PDB entry 7TMO | electron microscopy, 3.30 A resolution | chains B and G of the 15 polymer chains in the assembly

== Chain B ==
Name: Vacuolar proton pump subunit B
From: Saccharomyces cerevisiae
UniProt: A0A6A5Q585 (A0A6A5Q585_YEASX); numbering as in UniProt (aligned over 1-517)
Sequence (517 residues; each row starts with the number of its first residue):
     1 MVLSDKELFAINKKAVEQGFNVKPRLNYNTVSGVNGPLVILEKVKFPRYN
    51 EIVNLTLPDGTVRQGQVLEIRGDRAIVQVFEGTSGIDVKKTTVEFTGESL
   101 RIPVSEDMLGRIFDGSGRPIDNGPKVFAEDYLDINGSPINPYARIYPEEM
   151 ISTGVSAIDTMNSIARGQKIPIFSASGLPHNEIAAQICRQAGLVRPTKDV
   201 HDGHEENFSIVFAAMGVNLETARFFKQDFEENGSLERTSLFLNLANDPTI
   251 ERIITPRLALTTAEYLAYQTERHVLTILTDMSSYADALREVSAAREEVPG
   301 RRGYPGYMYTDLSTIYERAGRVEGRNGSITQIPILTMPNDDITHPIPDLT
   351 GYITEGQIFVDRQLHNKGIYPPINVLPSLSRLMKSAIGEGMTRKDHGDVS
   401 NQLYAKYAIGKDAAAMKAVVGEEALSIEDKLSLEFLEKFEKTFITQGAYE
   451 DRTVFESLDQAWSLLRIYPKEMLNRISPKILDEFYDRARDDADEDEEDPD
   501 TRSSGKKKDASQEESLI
Not modelled in the structure: 1-11, 197-206, 486-517
Ligand contacts: ATP (adenosine-5'-triphosphate): Gly351, Tyr352, Leu379, Ser380, Arg381, Lys384

== Chain G ==
Name: V-type proton ATPase subunit E
From: Saccharomyces cerevisiae
UniProt: A0A6A5Q7Y8 (A0A6A5Q7Y8_YEASX); numbering as in UniProt (aligned over 1-233)
Sequence (233 residues; numbered 1 to 233; the number before each row is that of its first residue):
     1 MSSAITALTPNQVNDELNKMQAFIRKEAEEKAKEIQLKADQEYEIEKTNI
    51 VRNETNNIDGNFKSKLKKAMLSQQITKSTIANKMRLKVLSAREQSLDGIF
   101 EETKEKLSGIANNRDEYKPILQSLIVEALLKLLEPKAIVKALERDVDLIE
   151 SMKDDIMREYGEKAQRAPLEEIVISNDYLNKDLVSGGVVVSNASDKIEIN
   201 NTLEERLKLLSEEALPAIRLELYGPSKTRKFFD
Not modelled in the structure: 1-31, 232-233

== How chain B and chain G interact ==
Residue-residue contacts (70):
  Lys13(B) - Leu220(G)
  Val16(B) - Ala217(G)
  Val16(B) - Leu220(G)  hydrophobic
  Gly19(B) - Glu213(G)
  Gly19(B) - Ala214(G)
  Phe20(B) - Ala214(G)  hydrophobic
  Phe20(B) - Ala217(G)  hydrophobic
  Phe20(B) - Ile218(G)  hydrophobic
  Asn21(B) - Leu210(G)
  Val22(B) - Arg206(G)
  Val22(B) - Leu210(G)
  Lys23(B) - Leu209(G)
  Pro24(B) - Lys131(G)  hydrogen bond (backbone-side chain)
  Pro24(B) - Ile199(G)  hydrophobic
  Pro24(B) - Asn201(G)
  Arg25(B) - Leu209(G)
  Leu26(B) - Leu132(G)  hydrophobic
  Leu26(B) - Ile197(G)  hydrophobic
  Leu26(B) - Glu198(G)
  Leu26(B) - Ile199(G)  hydrophobic
  Asn27(B) - Lys196(G)
  Asn27(B) - Ile197(G)
  Asn27(B) - Glu198(G)  hydrogen bond (backbone-backbone)
  Tyr28(B) - Lys196(G)
  Tyr28(B) - Ile197(G)  hydrophobic
  Asn29(B) - Lys196(G)  hydrogen bond (backbone-backbone)
  Thr30(B) - Lys196(G)
  Lys43(B) - Lys196(G)
  Lys43(B) - Ile197(G)
  Lys45(B) - Leu132(G)
  Lys45(B) - Glu134(G)  salt bridge
  Lys45(B) - Ile197(G)
  Ser105(B) - Arg219(G)
  Glu106(B) - Thr228(G)
  Asp107(B) - Leu89(G)
  Leu109(B) - Arg85(G)
  Gly110(B) - Asn82(G)
  Gly110(B) - Arg85(G)  hydrogen bond (backbone-side chain)
  Arg111(B) - Leu86(G)
  Gly123(B) - Leu86(G)
  Pro124(B) - Leu86(G)
  Pro124(B) - Leu89(G)
  Pro124(B) - Ser90(G)
  Pro124(B) - Glu93(G)
  Phe127(B) - Leu96(G)  hydrophobic
  Phe127(B) - Arg219(G)  hydrogen bond (backbone-side chain)
  Ala128(B) - Leu215(G)
  Ala128(B) - Pro216(G)
  Glu129(B) - Pro216(G)
  Glu129(B) - Arg219(G)  salt bridge
  Glu129(B) - Ser226(G)
  Glu129(B) - Arg229(G)
  Asp130(B) - Arg229(G)
  Tyr131(B) - Glu212(G)  hydrogen bond (side chain-backbone)
  Tyr131(B) - Leu215(G)
  Tyr131(B) - Pro216(G)
  Glu230(B) - Ile75(G)
  Glu230(B) - Ser78(G)
  Glu231(B) - Leu71(G)
  Glu231(B) - Gln74(G)
  Leu235(B) - Asn82(G)
  Tyr265(B) - Arg229(G)
  Tyr268(B) - Phe231(G)
  Gln269(B) - Thr228(G)
  Gln269(B) - Arg229(G)  hydrogen bond
  Gln269(B) - Lys230(G)  hydrogen bond (backbone-backbone)
  Thr270(B) - Thr228(G)
  Glu271(B) - Phe231(G)
  Gly324(B) - Phe231(G)
  Arg325(B) - Phe231(G)
Other interface residues (no listed pair), chain B (42 interface residues in all): Val126, Gln227, Glu236
Other interface residues (no listed pair), chain G (39 interface residues in all): Arg92, Asp195, Tyr223

== In short ==
42 residues of chain B face 39 of chain G across their interface; the contacts include 8 hydrogen bonds and 2
salt bridges. Polar pairs include Lys45(B)-Glu134(G), Glu129(B)-Arg219(G) and Pro24(B)-Lys131(G). Chain B
binds ATP.
Chain B is Vacuolar proton pump subunit B and chain G is V-type proton ATPase subunit E, both from
Saccharomyces cerevisiae; the structure, V1 complex lacking subunit C from Saccharomyces cerevisiae, State 1,
was determined by electron microscopy (same publication as 7TMM, 7TMP, 7TMQ, 7TMR, 7TMS and 7TMT).
